Entry 6U0M (electron microscopy, 3.90 A resolution); this record covers chains 5 and F of the 13 polymer chains in the assembly.

Chain 5:
Protein: Minichromosome maintenance protein 5
Source organism: Saccharomyces cerevisiae
Notes: EC 3.6.4.12
Reference sequence: P29496 (MCM5_YEAST); residues 24-693 here = UniProt positions 24-693
Amino-acid sequence (670 residues; row label = number of the first residue in the row):
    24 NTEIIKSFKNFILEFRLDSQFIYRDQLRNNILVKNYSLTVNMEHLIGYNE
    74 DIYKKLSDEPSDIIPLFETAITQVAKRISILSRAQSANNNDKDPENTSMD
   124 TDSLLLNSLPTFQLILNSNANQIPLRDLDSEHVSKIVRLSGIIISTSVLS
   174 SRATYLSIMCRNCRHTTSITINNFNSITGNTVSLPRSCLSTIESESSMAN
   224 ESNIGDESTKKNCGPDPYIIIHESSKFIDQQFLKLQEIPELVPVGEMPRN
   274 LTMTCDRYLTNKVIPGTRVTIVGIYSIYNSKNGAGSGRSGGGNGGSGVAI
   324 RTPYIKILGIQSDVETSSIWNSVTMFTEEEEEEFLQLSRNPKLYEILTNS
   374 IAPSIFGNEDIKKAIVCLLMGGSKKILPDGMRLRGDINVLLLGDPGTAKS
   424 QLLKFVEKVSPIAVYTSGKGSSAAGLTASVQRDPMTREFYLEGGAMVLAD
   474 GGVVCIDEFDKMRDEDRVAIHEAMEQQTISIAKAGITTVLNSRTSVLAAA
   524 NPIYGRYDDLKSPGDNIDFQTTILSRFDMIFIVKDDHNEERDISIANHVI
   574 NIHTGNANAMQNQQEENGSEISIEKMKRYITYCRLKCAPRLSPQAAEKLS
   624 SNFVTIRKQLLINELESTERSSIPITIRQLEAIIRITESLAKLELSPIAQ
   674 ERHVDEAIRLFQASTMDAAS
Unresolved in the structure: 104-129, 199-200, 212-234, 306-318, 340-345, 644-646
Ligand contacts:
  - ATP (adenosine-5'-triphosphate), molecule 1: Ser-377, Ile-378, Phe-379, Asp-417, Pro-418, Gly-419, Thr-420, Ala-421, Lys-422, Ser-423, Gln-424, His-571
  - ATP, molecule 2: Leu-406, Glu-498, Arg-549, Ile-650, Arg-651
UniProt features mapped onto this chain:
  - motif: Ser-548 to Asp-551 (Arginine finger)
  - binding site (ATP): Gly-416 to Ser-423
  - mutagenesis: Lys-422 (K422A: Loss of MCM2-7 complex helicase activity)

Chain F:
Molecule: 23-nt DNA strand
Sequence (23 nucleotides; numbered 4 to 26; the number before each row is that of its first residue):
     4 GATCGATCGATAAAGTTTTTTTT

Interface between chain 5 and chain F:
Residue-residue contacts (12; chain 5 residue first):
  Ser-445(5) / DT23(F)  hydrogen bond to the phosphate
  Ala-451(5) / DT22(F)  phosphate contact
  Ser-452(5) / DT22(F)  phosphate contact
  Val-453(5) / DT21(F)  phosphate contact
  Val-453(5) / DT22(F)  hydrogen bond to the phosphate
  Arg-455(5) / DT19(F)  hydrogen bond to the sugar
  Arg-455(5) / DT20(F)  hydrogen bond to the base
  Phe-462(5) / DT20(F)  sugar contact
  Lys-506(5) / DT21(F)  sugar contact
  Lys-506(5) / DT22(F)  salt bridge to the phosphate
  Ala-507(5) / DT20(F)  phosphate contact
  Ala-507(5) / DT21(F)  hydrogen bond to the phosphate

Summary:
Chain 5 and chain F form an interface of 8 and 5 residues respectively, with 5 hydrogen bonds and 1 salt
bridge. Polar pairs include Arg-455(5)/DT20(F), Arg-455(5)/DT19(F) and Ser-445(5)/DT23(F). Ligands of chain 5:
ATP.
Chain 5 is Minichromosome maintenance protein 5 (Saccharomyces cerevisiae) and chain F is a 23-nt DNA strand;
the structure, Structure of the S. cerevisiae replicative helicase CMG in complex with a forked DNA, was
determined by electron microscopy.
